PDB entry 7ES1 | X-ray diffraction, 1.66 A resolution | chain A

== Chain A ==
Name: Glycosyltransferase
From: Oryza sativa subsp. japonica
Notes: EC 2.4.1.-
UniProtKB: Q0DPB7 (Q0DPB7_ORYSJ); residue numbers follow UniProt; this construct covers 1-462
Chain sequence (470 residues; numbered 1 to 470; the number before each row is that of its first residue):
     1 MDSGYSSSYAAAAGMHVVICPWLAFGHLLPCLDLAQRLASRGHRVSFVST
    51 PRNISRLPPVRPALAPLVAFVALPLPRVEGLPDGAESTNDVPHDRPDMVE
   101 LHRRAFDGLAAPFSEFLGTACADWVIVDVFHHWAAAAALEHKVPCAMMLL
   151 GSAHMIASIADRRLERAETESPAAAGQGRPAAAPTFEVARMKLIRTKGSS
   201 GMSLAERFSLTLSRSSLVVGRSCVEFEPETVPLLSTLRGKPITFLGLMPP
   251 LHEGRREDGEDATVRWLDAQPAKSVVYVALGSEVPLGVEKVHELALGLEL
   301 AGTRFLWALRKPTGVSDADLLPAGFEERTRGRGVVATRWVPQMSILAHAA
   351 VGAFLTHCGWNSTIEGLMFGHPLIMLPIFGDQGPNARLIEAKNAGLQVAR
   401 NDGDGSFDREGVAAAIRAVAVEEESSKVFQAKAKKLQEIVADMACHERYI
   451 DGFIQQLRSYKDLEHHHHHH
Disordered / not traced: 1-14, 162-201, 463-470
Construct notes: expression tag (463-470)
Residues lining bound ligands:
  - steviol-19-O-glucoside (JDF): Trp22, Ala24, His27, Thr88, His93, Val129, Phe130, Leu149, Met155, Leu204, Ala205, Phe208, Glu283, Phe379, Gly380, Asp381
  - UDP (uridine-5'-diphosphate): Gly26, Leu29, Arg255, Gly281, Ser282, Glu283, Val284, Ala308, Arg338, Trp339, Val340, Gln342, His357, Gly359, Trp360, Asn361, Ser362, Glu365, Gln382
From the paper describing this entry:
  - mutagenesis - E283A, E283Q: decreased catalytic activity
  - mutagenesis - F208M (4-fold), F208M/F379A (4-fold): increased catalytic activity on Reb A
  - mutagenesis - F208M (2-fold), F208M/F379A (3-fold): increased catalytic activity
  - mutagenesis - H93A: decreased catalytic activity on beta (1-6) glucosylation
  - mutagenesis - H93W, H93W/F208M, F208M/F379A: abolished catalytic activity on beta (1-6) glucosylation
  - mutagenesis - H93W: decreased catalytic activity on Reb A
  - mutagenesis - H93W: decreased catalytic activity on Rubu
  - mutagenesis - F379A: abolished catalytic activity (beta (1-6) activity)
  - mutagenesis - F379A: increased catalytic activity (beta (1-2) reaction)
  - mutagenesis - H93W/F208M: unchanged catalytic activity on Rubu
  - mutagenesis - H93W/F208M: unchanged catalytic activity
  - mutagenesis - H93W/F208M: unchanged catalytic activity on Reb A
  - mutagenesis - F208M/F379A (6-fold), F208M (3-fold): increased catalytic activity on Rubu
  - mutagenesis - H27A: abolished catalytic activity on beta (1-2) glucosylation

== In short ==
Bound to chain A: UDP and steviol-19-O-glucoside. The paper reports that H93W, H93W/F208M and F208M/F379A
abolish catalytic activity on beta (1-6) glucosylation; E283A and E283Q reduce catalytic activity; 9
substitutions were tested in all.
Chain A is Glycosyltransferase (Oryza sativa subsp. japonica); the structure, glycosyltransferase in complex
with UDP and ST, was determined by X-ray diffraction together with 7ERX, 7ERY, 7ES0 and 7ES2 from the same
study.
